PDB entry 8WT7 | electron microscopy, 2.70 A resolution | chains A and E of the 10 polymer chains in the assembly

== Chain A ==
Name: IS621 transposase
Organism: Escherichia coli
UniProtKB: A0A0E0Y1P1 (A0A0E0Y1P1_ECO1C); residue numbers follow UniProt; this construct covers 1-326
Amino-acid sequence (328 residues; each row starts with the number of its first residue; numbers below 1 keep their minus sign (Gly-1 is residue -1)):
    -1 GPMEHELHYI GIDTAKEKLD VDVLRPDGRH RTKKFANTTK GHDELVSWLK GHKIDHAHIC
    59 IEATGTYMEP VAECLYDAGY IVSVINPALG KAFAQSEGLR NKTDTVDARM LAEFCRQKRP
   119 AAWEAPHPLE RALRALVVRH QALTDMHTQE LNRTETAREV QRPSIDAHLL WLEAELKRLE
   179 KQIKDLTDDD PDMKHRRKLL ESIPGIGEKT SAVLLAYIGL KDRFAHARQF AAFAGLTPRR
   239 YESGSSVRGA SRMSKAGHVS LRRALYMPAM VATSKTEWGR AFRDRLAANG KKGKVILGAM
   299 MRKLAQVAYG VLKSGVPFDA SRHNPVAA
Disordered / not traced: -1 to 3, 238-249, 322-326
Differences from the reference sequence: expression tag (-1 to 0)
Ion coordination: Mg2+: Asp11, Glu60 (shared with 2 residues of chain G)
From the paper describing this entry:
  - mutagenesis - D11A/E60A/D102A/D105A, S241A: abolished catalytic activity

== Chain E ==
Molecule: bridge RNA
Organism: Escherichia coli
Sequence (180 nucleotides; each row starts with the number of its first residue; numbers below 1 keep their minus sign (G-2 is residue -2)):
    -2 GGGAGUGCAG AGAAAAUCGG CCAGUUUUCU CUGCCUGCAG UCCGCAUGCC GUAUCGGGCC
    58 UUGGGUUCUA ACCUGUUCUG UAGGCUUAUG CAGCGGACUG CCUUUCUCCC AAAGUGAUAA
   118 ACCGGACAGU AUCAUGGACC GGUUUUCCCG GUAAUCCGUA UUUACAAGAU UGGUUUCACU
Disordered / not traced: -2 to 36, 96-177

== Chain A / chain E interface ==
Contacting residue pairs - 81 pairs, chain A then chain E:
  Ala61(A) - G80(E)  hydrogen bond to the base
  Ala61(A) - G81(E)  sugar contact
  Gly63(A) - A79(E)  base contact
  Gly63(A) - G80(E)  hydrogen bond to the sugar
  Thr64(A) - A79(E)  sugar contact
  Thr64(A) - G80(E)  sugar contact
  Asn84(A) - G81(E)  hydrogen bond to the base
  Asn84(A) - C82(E)  hydrogen bond to the sugar
  Pro85(A) - G80(E)  base contact
  Pro85(A) - G81(E)  base contact
  Arg132(A) - G81(E)  salt bridge to the phosphate
  Asp143(A) - C52(E)  hydrogen bond to the sugar
  Gln147(A) - G53(E)  phosphate contact
  Gln147(A) - G54(E)  hydrogen bond to the phosphate
  Asn150(A) - G53(E)  hydrogen bond to the base
  Asn150(A) - G54(E)  hydrogen bond to the sugar
  Arg151(A) - G54(E)  hydrogen bond to the phosphate
  Arg151(A) - G55(E)  salt bridge to the phosphate
  Thr154(A) - G55(E)  sugar contact
  Arg156(A) - C56(E)  sugar contact
  Arg221(A) - U83(E)  hydrogen bond to the base
  Phe222(A) - U83(E)  sugar contact
  His224(A) - U84(E)  hydrogen bond to the base
  Arg226(A) - C47(E)  base contact
  Arg226(A) - U84(E)  phosphate contact
  Arg226(A) - A85(E)  salt bridge to the phosphate
  Gln227(A) - U83(E)  hydrogen bond to the phosphate
  Gln227(A) - U84(E)  hydrogen bond to the phosphate
  Ala230(A) - U84(E)  sugar contact
  Phe231(A) - C82(E)  hydrogen bond to the sugar
  Phe231(A) - U83(E)  sugar contact
  Pro236(A) - C47(E)  base contact
  Pro236(A) - G48(E)  sugar contact
  Arg237(A) - A85(E)  sugar contact
  Arg250(A) - U49(E)  hydrogen bond to the phosphate
  Met251(A) - G48(E)  phosphate contact
  Met251(A) - U49(E)  hydrogen bond to the phosphate
  Lys253(A) - A50(E)  phosphate contact
  Lys253(A) - U51(E)  salt bridge to the phosphate
  Ala254(A) - C82(E)  hydrogen bond to the sugar
  Gly255(A) - C82(E)  sugar contact
  His256(A) - G81(E)  phosphate contact
  His256(A) - C82(E)  salt bridge to the phosphate
  Val257(A) - U51(E)  sugar contact
  Arg260(A) - A50(E)  sugar contact
  Arg260(A) - U51(E)  salt bridge to the phosphate
  Arg261(A) - U51(E)  hydrogen bond to the sugar
  Arg261(A) - C52(E)  sugar contact
  Tyr264(A) - A50(E)  stacking on the base
  Arg283(A) - G45(E)  salt bridge to the phosphate
  Arg283(A) - C46(E)  salt bridge to the phosphate
  Leu284(A) - G48(E)  base contact
  Asn287(A) - C46(E)  phosphate contact
  Lys289(A) - C47(E)  salt bridge to the phosphate
  Lys289(A) - G48(E)  salt bridge to the phosphate
  Lys290(A) - U49(E)  base contact
  Lys292(A) - U49(E)  sugar contact
  Lys292(A) - A50(E)  salt bridge to the phosphate
  Val293(A) - G48(E)  hydrogen bond to the sugar
  Val293(A) - U49(E)  base contact
  Gly296(A) - G48(E)  sugar contact
  Ala297(A) - G48(E)  hydrogen bond to the sugar
  Met299(A) - A50(E)  sugar contact
  Arg300(A) - C47(E)  base contact
  Arg300(A) - G48(E)  hydrogen bond to the base
  Lys301(A) - U44(E)  salt bridge to the phosphate
  Lys301(A) - G45(E)  salt bridge to the phosphate
  Gln304(A) - A43(E)  sugar contact
  Gln304(A) - U44(E)  hydrogen bond to the phosphate
  Val305(A) - A43(E)  sugar contact
  Gly308(A) - A43(E)  base contact
  Val309(A) - A43(E)  base contact
  Lys311(A) - C42(E)  salt bridge to the phosphate
  Lys311(A) - A43(E)  salt bridge to the phosphate
  Ser312(A) - A43(E)  hydrogen bond to the base
  Val314(A) - A43(E)  base contact
  Pro315(A) - A43(E)  hydrogen bond to the base
  Phe316(A) - A43(E)  base contact
  Asp317(A) - A43(E)  hydrogen bond to the base
  Arg320(A) - A43(E)  hydrogen bond to the base
  His321(A) - A43(E)  hydrogen bond to the base
Interface residues without a listed pair, chain A (63 interface residues in all): Ala86, Val136, Ala223, Ala225, Leu234, Thr235, Phe280, Tyr307
Interface residues without a listed pair, chain E (24 interface residues in all): G41, U86

== In short ==
Chain A and chain E form an interface of 63 and 24 residues respectively, with 27 hydrogen bonds, 15 salt
bridges and 1 aromatic stacking contact. Among the polar pairs are Ala61(A)-G80(E), Asn84(A)-G81(E) and
Asn150(A)-G53(E). Asp11(A) and Glu60(A) form the Mg2+ site. The paper reports that D11A/E60A/D102A/D105A and
S241A of chain A abolish catalytic activity.
Here chain A is IS621 transposase and chain E is bridge RNA, both from Escherichia coli. Entry 8WT7 (Cryo-EM
structure of the IS621 recombinase in complex with bridge RNA, donor DNA, and target DNA ...) was determined
by electron microscopy, deposited together with 8WT6, 8WT8 and 8WT9.
